Entry 8EF0 (X-ray diffraction, 2.55 A resolution); this record covers chains H and L.

[Chain H]
Molecule: rhMZ104-D antibody heavy chain
Organism: Macaca mulatta
Notes: antibody fragment or engineered binder
Sequence (228 residues; row label = number of the first residue in the row; a row labelled like 82A-82C holds insertion residues (82A, then the next letters in order)):
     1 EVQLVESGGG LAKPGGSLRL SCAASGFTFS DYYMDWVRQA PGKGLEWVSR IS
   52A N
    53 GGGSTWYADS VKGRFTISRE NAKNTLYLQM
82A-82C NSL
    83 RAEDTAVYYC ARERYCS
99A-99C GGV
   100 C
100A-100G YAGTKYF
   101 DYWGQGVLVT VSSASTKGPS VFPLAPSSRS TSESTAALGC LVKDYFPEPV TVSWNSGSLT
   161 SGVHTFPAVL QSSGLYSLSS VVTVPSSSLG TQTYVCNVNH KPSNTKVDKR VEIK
Unresolved in the structure: 1, 99A-99C, 214
Disulfide bonds: Cys22-Cys92, Cys140-Cys196
Bound ions: Zn2+: His164 (shared with Asp138(L) of chain L)

[Chain L]
Molecule: rhMZ104-D antibody light chain
Organism: Macaca mulatta
Notes: antibody fragment or engineered binder
Sequence (220 residues; each row starts with the number of its first residue; note: 1 number in that range is skipped by the numbering (no residue carries it; nothing is unmodelled there); a row labelled like 27A-27C holds insertion residues (27A, then the next letters in order)):
     1 QPVLTQPPS
    11 LSASPGASAR LPCTLSS
27A-27C DLS
    28 VGSKNMYWYQ QKPGSAPRLF LYYYSDS
54A-54D DKQL
    55 GPGVPNRVSG SK
66A-66B ET
    67 SSNTAFLLIS GLQPEDEADY YCQVYDSSA
   95A N
    96 WVFGGGTRLT V
  106A L
   107 GQPKAAPSVT LFPPSSEELQ ANKATLVCLI SDFYPGAVEV AWKADGSAVN AGVETTKPSK
   167 QSNNKYAASS YLSLTSDQWK SHKSYSCQVT HEGSTVEKTV APAE
Unresolved in the structure: 209-210
Disulfide bonds: Cys23-Cys88, Cys134-Cys193
Bound ions: Zn2+ site 1: Asp138 (shared with His164(H) of chain H); Zn2+ site 2 near His188 (its only coordinating residue here); Zn2+ site 3 near His197 (its only coordinating residue here)

[How chain H and chain L interact]
Residue-residue contacts - 70 pairs, chain H then chain L:
  Asp35(H) - Trp96(L)  hydrogen bond
  Val37(H) - Phe98(L)  hydrophobic
  Gln39(H) - Gln38(L)  hydrogen bond
  Gln39(H) - Tyr87(L)  hydrogen bond
  Lys43(H) - Tyr87(L)
  Gly44(H) - Tyr87(L)
  Leu45(H) - Pro44(L)  hydrophobic
  Leu45(H) - Tyr87(L)
  Leu45(H) - Phe98(L)
  Trp47(H) - Asn95A(L)
  Trp47(H) - Trp96(L)
  Trp47(H) - Phe98(L)
  Arg50(H) - Tyr91(L)  hydrogen bond
  Arg50(H) - Trp96(L)
  Trp58(H) - Asn95A(L)
  Tyr91(H) - Gln38(L)  hydrogen bond
  Tyr91(H) - Ser42(L)
  Tyr91(H) - Ala43(L)  hydrophobic
  Glu95(H) - Trp96(L)  hydrogen bond
  Cys100(H) - Tyr51(L)
  Tyr100A(H) - Asn32(L)
  Tyr100A(H) - Tyr49(L)
  Tyr100A(H) - Asp54A(L)
  Gly100C(H) - Asn32(L)  hydrogen bond (backbone-side chain)
  Gly100C(H) - Tyr34(L)
  Thr100D(H) - Tyr34(L)  hydrogen bond (backbone-side chain)
  Thr100D(H) - Tyr49(L)
  Lys100E(H) - Trp96(L)
  Tyr100F(H) - Tyr34(L)  hydrophobic
  Tyr100F(H) - Tyr36(L)
  Tyr100F(H) - Leu46(L)  hydrophobic
  Tyr100F(H) - Tyr49(L)  hydrophobic
  Tyr100F(H) - Gln54C(L)
  Phe100G(H) - Tyr36(L)  hydrogen bond (backbone-side chain)
  Phe100G(H) - Leu46(L)
  Phe100G(H) - Gln89(L)
  Phe100G(H) - Trp96(L)
  Trp103(H) - Pro44(L)  hydrogen bond (side chain-backbone)
  Gly104(H) - Ala43(L)
  Phe122(H) - Ser121(L)
  Phe122(H) - Glu123(L)
  Phe122(H) - Glu124(L)
  Pro123(H) - Ser121(L)
  Pro123(H) - Glu123(L)
  Leu124(H) - Phe118(L)
  Ala125(H) - Phe118(L)
  Ala137(H) - Phe118(L)
  Leu141(H) - Tyr177(L)  hydrophobic
  Lys143(H) - Glu124(L)  salt bridge
  Lys143(H) - Thr131(L)  hydrogen bond
  His164(H) - Gln167(L)
  Phe166(H) - Leu135(L)  hydrophobic
  Phe166(H) - Ile136(L)
  Phe166(H) - Ala173(L)  hydrophobic
  Phe166(H) - Ala174(L)
  Pro167(H) - Ser165(L)
  Pro167(H) - Ser175(L)
  Ala168(H) - Thr162(L)
  Val169(H) - Glu160(L)
  Val169(H) - Thr162(L)
  Val169(H) - Tyr177(L)  hydrophobic
  Leu170(H) - Glu160(L)
  Gln171(H) - Glu160(L)
  Ser172(H) - Glu160(L)  hydrogen bond
  Ser177(H) - Tyr177(L)
  Leu178(H) - Tyr177(L)
  Ser179(H) - Val133(L)
  Ser179(H) - Tyr177(L)  hydrogen bond
  Val181(H) - Phe118(L)  hydrophobic
  Val181(H) - Leu135(L)  hydrophobic
Interface residues without a listed pair, chain H (43 interface residues in all): Glu46, Pro126, Leu138, Gly139
Interface residues without a listed pair, chain L (41 interface residues in all): Gly100, Thr116, Pro119, Ser137, Asp138, Thr161, Ser179

[In short]
The interface between chain H and chain L involves 43 residues on one side and 41 on the other; the contacts
include 13 hydrogen bonds and 1 salt bridge. Polar pairs include Lys143(H)-Glu124(L), Asp35(H)-Trp96(L) and
Gln39(H)-Gln38(L). His164(H) and Asp138(L) coordinate Zn2+ site 1.
Here chain H is rhMZ104-D antibody heavy chain and chain L is rhMZ104-D antibody light chain, both from Macaca
mulatta. Entry 8EF0 (Crystal structure of a NHP anti-ZIKV neutralizing antibody rhMZ104-D) was determined by
X-ray diffraction, deposited together with 8EE8, 8EED, 8EEE, 8EEZ and 8EF2.
